PDB entry 7F24 | electron microscopy, 4.16 A resolution (low resolution: residue-level contacts below are approximate; hydrogen-bond / salt-bridge calls are withheld) | chains A and F of the 4 polymer chains in the assembly

== Chain A ==
Molecule: Guanine nucleotide-binding protein G(s) subunit alpha isoforms short, Isoform Gnas-2 of Guanine nucleotide-binding protein G(s) subunit alpha isoforms short
From: Homo sapiens
UniProtKB: P63092 (GNAS2_HUMAN); the construct has insertions or renumbered stretches relative to UniProt, so the offset changes along the chain: 6-64 = UniProt 6-64; 204-254 = UniProt 190-240; 265-394 = UniProt 251-380
Sequence (248 residues; numbered 6 to 394; 141 numbers in that range are skipped by the numbering (no residue carries them; nothing is unmodelled there); the number before each row is that of its first residue):
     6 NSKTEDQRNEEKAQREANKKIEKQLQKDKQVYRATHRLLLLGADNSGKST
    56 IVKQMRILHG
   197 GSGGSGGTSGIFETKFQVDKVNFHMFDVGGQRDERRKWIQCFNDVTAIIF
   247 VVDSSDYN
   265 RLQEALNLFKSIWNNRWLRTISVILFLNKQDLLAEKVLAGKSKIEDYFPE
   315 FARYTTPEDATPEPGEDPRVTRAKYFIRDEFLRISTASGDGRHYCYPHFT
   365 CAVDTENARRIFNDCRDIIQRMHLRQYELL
Not modelled in the structure: 6-18, 197-205
Sequence notes: engineered mutation Asp49 (Gly in P63092), Asn50 (Glu in P63092), Asp249 (Ala235 in P63092), Asp252 (Ser238 in P63092), Ala372 (Ile358 in P63092), Ile375 (Val361 in P63092); linker (65, 197-203)
Residues lining bound ligands: GTP (guanosine-5'-triphosphate): Ala48, Asp49, Asn50, Ser51, Gly52, Lys53, Ser54, Thr55, Asn292, Lys293, Asp295, Leu296, Cys365, Ala366
Reported in the primary citation:
  - conformationally variable residues (helix shift): Tyr37, His41, Phe219
  - mutagenesis - N23A/I26A/E27A/L30A: abolished binding to D(1A) dopamine receptor (chain F)
  - mutagenesis - Q59L, V367A: increased catalytic activity
  - mutagenesis - Q59A, T369A: unchanged catalytic activity
  - mutagenesis - Q59L, V367A: increased catalytic activity with D(1A) dopamine receptor (chain F)
  - mutagenesis - Q59A, T369A: unchanged catalytic activity with D(1A) dopamine receptor (chain F)
  - mutagenesis - Y37F: unchanged binding to D(1A) dopamine receptor (chain F)

== Chain F ==
Molecule: D(1A) dopamine receptor
From: Homo sapiens
UniProtKB: P21728 (DRD1_HUMAN); residues 1-446 here = UniProt positions 1-446
Sequence (473 residues; row label = number of the first residue in the row; numbers below 1 keep their minus sign (Met-26 is residue -26)):
   -26 MKTIIALSYIFCLVFADYKDDDDASIDMRTLNTSAMDGTGLVVERDFSVR
    24 ILTACFLSLLILSTLLGNTLVCAAVIRFRHLRSKVTNFFVISLAVSDLLV
    74 AVLVMPWKAVAEIAGFWPFGSFCNIWVAFDIMCSTASILNLCVISVDRYW
   124 AISSPFRYERKMTPKAAFILISVAWTLSVLISFIPVQLSWHKAKPTSPSD
   174 GNATSLAETIDNCDSSLSRTYAISSSVISFYIPVAIMIVTYTRIYRIAQK
   224 QIRRIAALERAAVHAKNCQTTTGNGKPVECSQPESSFKMSFKRETKVLKT
   274 LSVIMGVFVCCWLPFFILNCILPFCGSGETQPFCIDSNTFDVFVWFGWAN
   324 SSLNPIIYAFNADFRKAFSTLLGCYRLCPATNNAIETVSINNNGAAMFSS
   374 HHEPRGSISKECNLVYLIPHAVGSSEDLKKEEAAGIARPLEKLSPALSVI
   424 LDYDTDVSLEKIQPITQNGQHPT
Not modelled in the structure: -26 to 19, 167-184, 238-263, 300-305, 347-446
Sequence notes: initiating methionine (-26); expression tag (-25 to 0)
Disulfides: Cys96-Cys186
Residues lining bound ligands: L-dopamine (LDP): Asp103, Ile104, Ser107, Thr108, Ser198, Ser199, Ser202, Phe288, Phe289, Asn292, Trp321
Reported in the primary citation:
  - mutagenesis - A221V: unchanged signaling in response to L-dopamine
  - mutagenesis - A221L: decreased signaling in response to L-dopamine

== Interface between chain A and chain F ==
Residue-residue contacts (32):
  Gln35(A) with Glu132(F)
  His41(A) with Phe129(F); Glu132(F)
  Leu346(A) with Ala235(F)
  Thr350(A) with Ala235(F)
  Tyr358(A) with Ile228(F)
  Cys359(A) with Leu231(F)
  Phe376(A) with Phe129(F)
  Arg380(A) with Ser126(F); Ser127(F); Pro128(F); Phe129(F)
  Asp381(A) with Gln224(F)
  Ile383(A) with Pro128(F)
  Gln384(A) with Ile125(F); Gln224(F)
  Arg385(A) with Gln224(F); Ile228(F)
  His387(A) with Ala124(F)
  Leu388(A) with Ile125(F)
  Tyr391(A) with Thr59(F); Asp120(F); Arg121(F)
  Glu392(A) with Lys269(F); Thr273(F); Arg338(F)
  Leu393(A) with Ile217(F); Lys269(F); Val270(F); Leu274(F)
  Leu394(A) with Gln224(F); Arg266(F)
Also at the interface, not in a pair above, chain A (25 interface residues in all): Lys216, Val217, Phe219, Asp323, Gly355, Pro361, Cys379
Also at the interface, not in a pair above, chain F (27 interface residues in all): Arg133, Ile220, Ala221, Ile225, Glu232, Ala234

== Summary ==
Chain A and chain F form an interface of 25 and 27 residues respectively. Bound to chain A: GTP. Chain F binds
L-dopamine. The paper reports that Q59L and V367A of chain A increase catalytic activity; conformational
variability at Tyr37(A), His41(A) and Phe219(A); 8 substitutions were tested in all.
Here chain A is Guanine nucleotide-binding protein G(s) subunit alpha isoforms short, Isoform Gnas-2 of
Guanine nucleotide-binding protein G(s) subunit alpha isoforms short and chain F is D(1A) dopamine receptor,
both from Homo sapiens. Entry 7F24 (Cryo-EM structure of the GTP-bound dopamine receptor 1 and mini-Gs complex
without Nb35) was determined by electron microscopy, deposited together with 7F0T, 7F1O, 7F1Z and 7F23.
